7UJU - chain A; structure by X-ray diffraction, 1.85 A resolution.

Chain A:
Protein: 3C-like proteinase nsp5
Organism: Severe acute respiratory syndrome coronavirus 2
Notes: EC 3.4.22.69; fragment: catalytic domain (MPro1-196)
UniProtKB: P0DTC1 (R1A_SARS2); residues 1-196 here correspond to UniProt positions 3264-3459 (UniProt number = residue number + 3263)
Amino-acid sequence (197 residues; each row starts with the number of its first residue; numbering starts at 0):
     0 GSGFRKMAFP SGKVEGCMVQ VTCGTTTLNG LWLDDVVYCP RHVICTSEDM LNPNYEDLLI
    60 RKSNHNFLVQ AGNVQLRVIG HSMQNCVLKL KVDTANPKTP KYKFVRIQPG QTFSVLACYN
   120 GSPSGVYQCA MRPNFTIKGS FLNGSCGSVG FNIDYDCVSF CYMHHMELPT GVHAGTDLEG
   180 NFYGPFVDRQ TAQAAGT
Disordered / not traced: 0-5, 195-196
Differences from the reference sequence: expression tag (0)
Glycans and other covalent adducts: Paxlovid, bound form (4WI) linked to Cys-145
Small-molecule neighbours: Paxlovid, bound form (4WI; (1R,2S,5S)-N-{(1E,2S)-1-imino-3-[(3S)-2-oxopyrrolidin-3-yl]propan-2-yl}-6,6-dimethyl-3-[3-methyl-N-(trifluoroacetyl)-L-valyl]-3-azabicyclo[3.1.0]hexane-2-carboxamide): His-41, Met-49, Tyr-54, Phe-140, Leu-141, Asn-142, Gly-143, Ser-144, His-163, His-164, Met-165, Glu-166, Leu-167, Pro-168, His-172, Asp-187, Arg-188, Gln-189, Thr-190, Gln-192
Reported in the primary citation:
  - binding site for Paxlovid, bound form: Cys-145
  - mutagenesis - C145A: abolished binding to NMV

Summary:
Covalently linked Paxlovid, bound form: at Cys-145. From the paper: a binding site for Paxlovid, bound form at
Cys-145; C145A abolishes binding to NMV.
Chain A is 3C-like proteinase nsp5 (Severe acute respiratory syndrome coronavirus 2); the structure,
Room-temperature X-ray structure of monomeric SARS-CoV-2 main protease catalytic domain (MPro1-196) in complex
with nirmatrelvir, was determined by X-ray diffraction (same publication as 7UJ9, 7UJG and 7UKK).
